PDB entry 6Y9Y | electron microscopy, 6.10 A resolution (low resolution: residue-level contacts below are approximate; hydrogen-bond / salt-bridge calls are withheld) | chains Y and e of the 13 polymer chains in the assembly

== Chain Y (and e) ==
Name: Gag-Pol polyprotein
From: Human immunodeficiency virus 1
Notes: EC 3.4.23.16, 2.7.7.49, 2.7.7.7, 3.1.26.13, 3.1.13.2, 2.7.7.-, 3.1.-.-; chain e of this document is another copy of the same molecule, construct and numbering; everything in this record applies to it too
UniProtKB: P0C6F2 (POL_HV1LW); residues 1-220 here correspond to UniProt positions 133-352 (UniProt number = residue number + 132)
Amino-acid sequence (220 residues; row label = number of the first residue in the row):
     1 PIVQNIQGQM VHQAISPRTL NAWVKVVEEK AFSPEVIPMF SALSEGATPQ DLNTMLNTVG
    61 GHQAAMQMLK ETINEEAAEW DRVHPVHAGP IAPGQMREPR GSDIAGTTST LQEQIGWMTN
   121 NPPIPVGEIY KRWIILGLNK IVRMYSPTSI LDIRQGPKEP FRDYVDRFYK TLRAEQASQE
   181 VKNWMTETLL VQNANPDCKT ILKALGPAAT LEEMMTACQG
Unresolved in the structure: 147-220 (chain e: fully traced)
UniProt features mapped onto this chain:
  - region: N57 to Q95 (Interaction with human PPIA/CYPA and NUP153)
  - site: G89, P90 (Cis/trans isomerization of proline peptide bond)

== Interface between chain Y and chain e ==
Pairs across the interface (15; chain Y residue first):
  N5(Y) - Q7(e)
  P17(Y) - L43(e)
  R18(Y) - R18(e)
  L20(Y) - A42(e)
  T54(Y) - A42(e)
  N57(Y) - R173(e)
  T58(Y) - P38(e)
  V59(Y) - R173(e)
  G60(Y) - E35(e)
  Q63(Y) - Y169(e)
  Q63(Y) - R173(e)
  A64(Y) - L211(e)
  A64(Y) - M215(e)
  M68(Y) - E212(e)
  Y145(Y) - R162(e)
Other interface residues (no listed pair), chain Y (23 interface residues in all): Q9, H12, A14, V24, E28, Q50, H62, Q67, E71, M144
Other interface residues (no listed pair), chain e (19 interface residues in all): Q4, I6, K30, M39, E45, D166, Q219

== Summary ==
23 residues of chain Y and 19 residues of chain e are in contact.
Chain Y and chain e are both Gag-Pol polyprotein (Human immunodeficiency virus 1); the structure, Structure of
the native full-length HIV-1 capsid protein in complex with Cyclophilin A from helical assembly ..., was
determined by electron microscopy, deposited together with 6Y9V, 6Y9W, 6Y9X, 6Y9Z and 6ZDJ.
